8AVH - chains A and B; structure by X-ray diffraction, 1.90 A resolution.

== Chain A (and B) ==
Name: Heme-degrading monooxygenase
Organism: Bacillus cereus ATCC 14579
Notes: EC 1.14.99.48; chain B of this document is another copy of the same molecule, construct and numbering; everything in this record applies to it too
UniProt: Q812Q3 (HDOX_BACCR); numbering as in UniProt (aligned over 1-107)
Sequence (107 residues; row label = number of the first residue in the row):
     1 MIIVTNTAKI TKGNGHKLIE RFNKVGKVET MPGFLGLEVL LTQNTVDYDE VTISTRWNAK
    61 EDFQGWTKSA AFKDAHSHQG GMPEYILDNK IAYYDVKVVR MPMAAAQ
Not modelled in the structure: 107
UniProt features mapped onto this chain:
  - binding site (Fe cation): N6
  - binding site (heme): H76
  - site: W66 (Transition state stabilizer)
Reported in the primary citation:
  - catalytic residues: N6, W66, H76 (citing earlier work)

== Chain A / chain B interface ==
Residue-residue contacts (77; chain A residue first):
  I3(A) with E38(B); L40(B), hydrophobic
  I19(A) with K97(B); V98(B), hydrophobic
  F22(A) with V98(B); R100(B), hydrogen bond (backbone-side chain)
  N23(A) with V98(B)
  K24(A) with R100(B), hydrogen bond (backbone-side chain)
  V25(A) with M103(B), hydrophobic
  G26(A) with R100(B)
  V28(A) with R100(B)
  E29(A) with R100(B), salt bridge; M101(B); P102(B); M103(B), hydrogen bond (backbone-backbone)
  T30(A) with M103(B); A105(B)
  F34(A) with R100(B); M101(B); P102(B)
  L35(A) with P102(B)
  G36(A) with R100(B)
  L37(A) with V99(B); R100(B), hydrogen bond (backbone-backbone)
  E38(A) with I3(B); R56(B), salt bridge; V98(B)
  V39(A) with D95(B); V96(B); K97(B), hydrogen bond (backbone-backbone); V98(B), hydrogen bond (backbone-backbone)
  L40(A) with I3(B), hydrophobic; Y94(B), hydrophobic; D95(B); V96(B), hydrophobic
  L41(A) with Y94(B); D95(B), hydrogen bond (backbone-backbone)
  T42(A) with Y93(B); Y94(B)
  Q43(A) with K60(B); Y93(B), hydrogen bond (backbone-backbone); D95(B), hydrogen bond
  R56(A) with E38(B), salt bridge
  K60(A) with Q43(B), hydrogen bond
  Y93(A) with T42(B); Q43(B), hydrogen bond (backbone-backbone)
  Y94(A) with L41(B); T42(B)
  D95(A) with L40(B); L41(B), hydrogen bond (backbone-backbone); Q43(B), hydrogen bond
  V96(A) with V39(B); L40(B), hydrophobic
  K97(A) with I19(B); V39(B), hydrogen bond (backbone-backbone); L41(B)
  V98(A) with F22(B); N23(B); L37(B); E38(B); V39(B), hydrogen bond (backbone-backbone)
  V99(A) with L37(B)
  R100(A) with F22(B), hydrogen bond (side chain-backbone); K24(B), hydrogen bond (side chain-backbone); G26(B); V28(B); E29(B), salt bridge; F34(B); G36(B); L37(B), hydrogen bond (backbone-backbone)
  M101(A) with E29(B); F34(B)
  P102(A) with E29(B); F34(B); L35(B)
  M103(A) with E29(B), hydrogen bond (backbone-backbone); T30(B)
Other interface residues (no listed pair), chain A (37 interface residues in all): I2, N44, E50, T52
Other interface residues (no listed pair), chain B (40 interface residues in all): I2, V25, K27, N44, E50, T52, A104

== Summary ==
Chain A and chain B form an interface of 37 and 40 residues respectively, with 19 hydrogen bonds and 4 salt
bridges. Polar contacts include E29(A)-R100(B), E38(A)-R56(B) and F22(A)-R100(B). UniProt lists Fe
cation-binding residue N6(A) and heme-binding residue H76(A) on chain A. From the paper: catalytic residues
N6(A), W66(A) and H76(A).
Both chains are Heme-degrading monooxygenase (Bacillus cereus ATCC 14579). Entry 8AVH (Crystal structure of
IsdG from Bacillus cereus) was determined by X-ray diffraction together with 8AVI, 8C16 and 8C3M from the same
study.
